PDB entry 5KT2 | X-ray diffraction, 2.49 A resolution | chains P and A of the 3 polymer chains in the assembly

[Chain P]
Molecule: 7-nt DNA strand
Sequence (7 nucleotides; row label = number of the first residue in the row):
   867 AGGACCC
Bound ions: Mg2+ site 1: DC872 (shared with Lys262(A), Ile264(A), Ile267(A) of chain A); Mg2+ site 2: DC873 (together with 0KX) (shared with Asp59(A), Asp151(A), Glu152(A) of chain A)

[Chain A]
Protein: DNA polymerase iota
Source organism: Homo sapiens
Notes: EC 2.7.7.7
UniProtKB: Q9UNA4 (POLI_HUMAN); residues 26-445 here = UniProt positions 26-445
Chain sequence (420 residues; numbered 26 to 445; the number before each row is that of its first residue):
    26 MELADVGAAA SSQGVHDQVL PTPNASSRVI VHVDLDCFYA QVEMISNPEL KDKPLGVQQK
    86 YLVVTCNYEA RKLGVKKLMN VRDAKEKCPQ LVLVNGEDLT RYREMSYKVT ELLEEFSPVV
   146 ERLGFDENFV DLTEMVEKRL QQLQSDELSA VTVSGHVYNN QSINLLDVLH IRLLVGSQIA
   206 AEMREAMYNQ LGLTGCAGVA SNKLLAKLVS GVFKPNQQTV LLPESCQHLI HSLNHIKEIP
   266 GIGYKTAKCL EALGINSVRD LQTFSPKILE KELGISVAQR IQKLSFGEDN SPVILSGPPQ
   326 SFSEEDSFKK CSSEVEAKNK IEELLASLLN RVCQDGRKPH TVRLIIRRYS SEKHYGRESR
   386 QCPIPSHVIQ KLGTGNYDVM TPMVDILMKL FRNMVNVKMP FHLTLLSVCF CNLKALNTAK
Disordered / not traced: 26-50, 376-380, 399-401, 440-445
Bound ions: Mg2+ site 1: Asp59, Asp151, Glu152 (together with 0KX) (shared with DC873(P) of chain P); Mg2+ site 2: Asp59, Leu60, Asp151 (together with 0KX); Mg2+ site 3: Lys262, Ile264, Ile267 (shared with DC872(P) of chain P)
Ligand contacts: 0KX (2'-deoxy-5'-O-[(R)-hydroxy{[(R)-hydroxy(phosphonooxy)phosphoryl]amino}phosphoryl]cytidine): Asp59, Leu60, Asp61, Cys62, Phe63, Tyr64, Gln84, Val89, Thr90, Tyr93, Arg96, Lys102, Leu103, Asp151, Lys239
UniProt features mapped onto this chain:
  - active site: Glu152 (Proton acceptor)
  - binding site (Mg(2+)): Asp59, Leu60, Asp151
  - binding site (Mn(2+)): Asp59, Leu60, Asp151
  - binding site (a 2'-deoxyribonucleoside 5'-triphosphate): Tyr64, Arg96
  - natural variant: Arg96 (R96G: Large decrease in catalytic activity efficiency which is partially rescued by the presence of Mn(2+) instead Mg(2+))
From the paper describing this entry:
  - Mg2+ coordination: Asp59
  - conformationally variable residues (side-chain flip): Asp59, Glu152
  - binding site for 0KX: Tyr93, Arg96
  - contacts within the chain: Tyr93-Arg96 (cation-pi contact)
  - mutagenesis - R96G (53-fold): decreased catalytic activity on Mg2+
  - mutagenesis - R96G (9-fold): decreased catalytic activity on Mn2+
  - mutagenesis - R96G: decreased binding to Mg2+
  - mutagenesis - R96G: unchanged binding to Mn2+

[Chain P / chain A interface]
Pairs across the interface - 20 pairs, chain P then chain A:
  DA867(P) - Ser384(A)  phosphate contact
  DA867(P) - Arg385(A)  salt bridge to the phosphate
  DA867(P) - Gln386(A)  base contact
  DG868(P) - Glu383(A)  phosphate contact
  DG868(P) - Ser384(A)  hydrogen bond to the phosphate
  DA870(P) - Thr271(A)  phosphate contact
  DC871(P) - Gly266(A)  phosphate contact
  DC871(P) - Gly268(A)  hydrogen bond to the phosphate
  DC871(P) - Tyr269(A)  hydrogen bond to the phosphate
  DC871(P) - Lys270(A)  hydrogen bond to the phosphate
  DC871(P) - Thr271(A)  hydrogen bond to the phosphate
  DC872(P) - Lys262(A)  salt bridge to the phosphate
  DC872(P) - Ile264(A)  phosphate contact
  DC872(P) - Pro265(A)  phosphate contact
  DC872(P) - Gly266(A)  hydrogen bond to the phosphate
  DC872(P) - Ile267(A)  phosphate contact
  DC872(P) - Gly268(A)  phosphate contact
  DC873(P) - Asp151(A)  phosphate contact
  DC873(P) - Glu152(A)  phosphate contact
  DC873(P) - Lys232(A)  salt bridge to the phosphate
Interface residues without a listed pair, chain A (20 interface residues in all): Leu148, Gly149, Arg368, Arg382

[In short]
The interface between chain P and chain A involves 6 residues on one side and 20 on the other, with 6 hydrogen
bonds and 3 salt bridges. Polar contacts include DG868(P)-Ser384(A), DC871(P)-Gly268(A) and
DC871(P)-Tyr269(A). From the paper: a binding site for 0KX at Tyr93(A) and Arg96(A); R96G of chain A reduces
catalytic activity on Mg2+.
Here chain P is a 7-nt DNA strand and chain A is DNA polymerase iota (Homo sapiens). Entry 5KT2 (Teranry
complex of human DNA polymerase iota(26-445) inserting dCMPNPP opposite template G in the presence of ...) was
determined by X-ray diffraction (same publication as 5KT3, 5KT4, 5KT5, 5KT6 and 5KT7).
